Entry 2HYF (X-ray diffraction, 2.80 A resolution); this record covers chains A and B.

== Chain A (and B) ==
Molecule: Transcriptional regulator mntR
Source organism: Bacillus subtilis
Notes: chain B of this document is another copy of the same molecule, construct and numbering; everything in this record applies to it too
UniProtKB: P54512 (MNTR_BACSU); numbering as in UniProt (aligned over 1-142)
Chain sequence (142 residues; each row starts with the number of its first residue):
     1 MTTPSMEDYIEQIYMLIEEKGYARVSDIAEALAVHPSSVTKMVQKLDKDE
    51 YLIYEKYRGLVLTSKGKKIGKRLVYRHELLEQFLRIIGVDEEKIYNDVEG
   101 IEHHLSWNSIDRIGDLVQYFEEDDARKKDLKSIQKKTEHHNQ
Unresolved in the structure: 1-2, 137-142 (chain B: 1-2, 54-58, 135-142)
Modified / non-standard residues: Mse1 (selenomethionine); Mse6, Mse15, Mse42 (selenomethionine; parent Met)
Differences from the reference sequence: modified residue (1, 6, 15, 42)
Swiss-Prot annotation at these positions:
  - binding site (Cd(2+)): Asp8, Glu11, His77, Glu99, Glu102, His103
  - binding site (Mn(2+)): Asp8, Glu11, His77, Glu99, Glu102, His103
  - mutagenesis: Asp8 (D8M: Binds only one manganese ion, in a pseudo-hexacoordinate geometry), Glu11 (E11K: Retains selectivity for activation by Mn(2+) and Cd(2+) over Co(2+) and Fe(2+). Can bind Mn(2+) in the C site, despite alteration to the A site, and adopt active DNA-binding conformations ...), His77 (H77A: Retains selectivity for activation by Mn(2+) and Cd(2+) over Co(2+) and Fe(2+). Can bind Mn(2+) in the C site, despite alteration to the A site, and adopt active DNA-binding conformations ...)
What the authors report for this chain:
  - conformationally variable residues (domain motion, loop rearrangement): Thr3, Pro4, Ser5, Asp8, Glu11, Lys41, Tyr57, Arg72 to Tyr75

== Chain A / chain B interface ==
Pairs across the interface (62; chain A residue first):
  Phe83(A) - Phe83(B)  hydrophobic
  Phe83(A) - Leu116(B)  hydrophobic
  Leu84(A) - Ser109(B)
  Ile87(A) - Arg112(B)
  Ile87(A) - Ile113(B)  hydrophobic
  Ile87(A) - Leu116(B)  hydrophobic
  Gly88(A) - Arg112(B)
  Val89(A) - Asn108(B)
  Val89(A) - Ser109(B)
  Val89(A) - Arg112(B)
  Asp90(A) - Asn108(B)
  Lys93(A) - Asn108(B)
  Asp97(A) - His104(B)
  Asp97(A) - Leu105(B)
  Asp97(A) - Ser106(B)  hydrogen bond (side chain-backbone)
  Asp97(A) - Ser109(B)  hydrogen bond
  Gly100(A) - His104(B)
  Ile101(A) - Ile101(B)  hydrophobic
  Ile101(A) - His104(B)
  Ile101(A) - Leu105(B)  hydrophobic
  His104(A) - Asp97(B)
  His104(A) - Gly100(B)  hydrogen bond (side chain-backbone)
  His104(A) - Ile101(B)
  His104(A) - His104(B)
  Leu105(A) - Asp97(B)
  Leu105(A) - Ile101(B)  hydrophobic
  Ser106(A) - Lys93(B)
  Ser106(A) - Asp97(B)  hydrogen bond
  Asn108(A) - Val89(B)
  Asn108(A) - Asp90(B)
  Asn108(A) - Lys93(B)
  Ser109(A) - Leu84(B)
  Ser109(A) - Val89(B)
  Ser109(A) - Asp97(B)  hydrogen bond
  Arg112(A) - Ile87(B)
  Arg112(A) - Gly88(B)
  Arg112(A) - Val89(B)
  Arg112(A) - Gln134(B)
  Ile113(A) - Ile87(B)  hydrophobic
  Asp115(A) - Leu130(B)
  Asp115(A) - Gln134(B)
  Leu116(A) - Phe83(B)  hydrophobic
  Leu116(A) - Leu116(B)  hydrophobic
  Leu116(A) - Phe120(B)  hydrophobic
  Leu116(A) - Leu130(B)  hydrophobic
  Gln118(A) - Ile133(B)
  Tyr119(A) - Tyr119(B)  hydrophobic
  Tyr119(A) - Phe120(B)  hydrophobic
  Tyr119(A) - Arg126(B)
  Tyr119(A) - Asp129(B)
  Tyr119(A) - Leu130(B)  hydrophobic
  Phe120(A) - Leu116(B)  hydrophobic
  Arg126(A) - Tyr119(B)  hydrogen bond (backbone-side chain)
  Arg126(A) - Asp129(B)  salt bridge
  Asp129(A) - Tyr119(B)
  Leu130(A) - Leu116(B)  hydrophobic
  Leu130(A) - Tyr119(B)  hydrophobic
  Ile133(A) - Asp115(B)
  Ile133(A) - Gln118(B)
  Ile133(A) - Glu122(B)
  Gln134(A) - Arg112(B)
  Gln134(A) - Asp115(B)

== Summary ==
27 residues of chain A face 28 of chain B across their interface, with 6 hydrogen bonds and 1 salt bridge.
Among the polar pairs are Arg126(A)-Asp129(B), Asp97(A)-Ser106(B) and Asp97(A)-Ser109(B). UniProt lists 6
Cd2+-binding residues, 6 Mn2+-binding residues and 3 mutagenesis sites on chain A. The paper reports
conformational variability at Thr3(A), Pro4(A) and Ser5(A) among others.
Chain A and chain B are both Transcriptional regulator mntR (Bacillus subtilis); the structure, The Structure
of apo-MntR from Bacillus subtilis, selenomethionine derivative, was determined by X-ray diffraction (same
publication as 2HYG).
